PDB entry 1ZBB | X-ray diffraction, 9.00 A resolution (very low resolution: no residue pairs are listed; an interface is given only as per-side residue counts) | chains J and E of the 18 polymer chains in the assembly

[Chain J]
Molecule: DNA strand 2 (arbitrary model sequence)
Sequence (347 nucleotides; each row starts with the number of its first residue):
     1 TGCACTTACATGCGCATGTAAGTCTGGAGAATCACCTGCAGATACTACCA
    51 AAAGTGTATTTGGAAACTGCTCCATCAAAAGGCATGTTCAGCTGGAATCC
   101 AGCTGAACATGCCTTTTGATGGAGCAGTTTCCAAATACACTTTTGGTAGT
   151 ATCTGCAGGTTACATCCTGTGCATGTAAGTACTGGCCGCCCTGGAGAATC
   201 ACCTGCAGATACTACCAAAAGTGTATTTGGAAACTGCTCCATCAAAAGGC
   251 ATGTTCAGCTGGAATCCAGCTGAACATGCCTTTTGATGGAGCAGTTTCCA
   301 AATACACTTTTGGTAGTATCTGCAGGTTACATCCTGTGCATGTAAGT

[Chain E]
Name: Histone H3
From: Xenopus laevis
UniProtKB: P84233 (H31_XENLA); residues 1-135 here = UniProt positions 1-135
Amino-acid sequence (135 residues; row label = number of the first residue in the row):
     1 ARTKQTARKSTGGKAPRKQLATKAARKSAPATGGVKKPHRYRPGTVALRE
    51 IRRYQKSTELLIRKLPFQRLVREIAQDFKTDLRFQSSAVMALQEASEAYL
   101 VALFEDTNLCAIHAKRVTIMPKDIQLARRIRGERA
Not modelled in the structure: 1-38
Sequence notes: conflict Ala-102 (Gly in P84233)
Curated features (UniProtKB/Swiss-Prot):
  - modified residue: Lys-37 (N6,N6,N6-trimethyllysine), Ser-87 (Phosphoserine)

[How chain J and chain E interact]
At this resolution (9 A) residue pairs are not listed: 12 residues of chain J and 18 of chain E lie at the interface.

[Summary]
12 residues of chain J face 18 of chain E across their interface.
Chain J is DNA strand 2 (arbitrary model sequence) and chain E is Histone H3 (Xenopus laevis); the structure,
Structure of the 4_601_167 Tetranucleosome, was determined by X-ray diffraction.
